6LKV - chains F and B of the 3 polymer chains in the assembly; structure by X-ray diffraction, 2.20 A resolution.

== Chain F ==
Name: Macrophage migration inhibitory factor
Source organism: Oncomelania hupensis
Reference sequence: A0A1U9W5E8 (A0A1U9W5E8_9CAEN); residues 1-131 here = UniProt positions 1-131
Sequence (141 residues; each row starts with the number of its first residue):
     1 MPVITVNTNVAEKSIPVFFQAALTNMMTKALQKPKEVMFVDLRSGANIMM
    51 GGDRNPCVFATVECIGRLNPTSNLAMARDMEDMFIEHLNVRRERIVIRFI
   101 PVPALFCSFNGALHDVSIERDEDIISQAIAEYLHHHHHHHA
Differences from the reference sequence: expression tag (132-141)

== Chain B ==
Name: Macrophage migration inhibitory factor
Source organism: Oncomelania hupensis
Reference sequence: A0A1U9W5E8 (A0A1U9W5E8_9CAEN); numbering as in UniProt (aligned over 1-131)
Sequence (140 residues; row label = number of the first residue in the row):
     1 MPVITVNTNVAEKSIPVFFQAALTNMMTKALQKPKEVMFVDLRSGANIMM
    51 GGDRNPCVFATVECIGRLNPTSNLAMARDMEDMFIEHLNVRRERIVIRFI
   101 PVPALFCSFNGALHDVSIERDEDIISQAIAEYLHHHHHHH
Differences from the reference sequence: expression tag (132-140)

== Interface between chain F and chain B ==
Pairs across the interface (60; chain F residue first):
  M1(F) with V96(B)
  V3(F) with F59(B), hydrophobic
  Q20(F) with N47(B), hydrogen bond (side chain-backbone); M49(B); R54(B), hydrogen bond
  A21(F) with M49(B)
  T24(F) with M49(B); G52(B)
  K35(F) with G51(B)
  E36(F) with M50(B); G51(B)
  M38(F) with M50(B); G51(B), hydrogen bond (backbone-backbone)
  F39(F) with I48(B), hydrophobic; M49(B); M50(B), hydrophobic; C57(B), hydrophobic; V58(B); F59(B), hydrophobic; V96(B), hydrophobic
  V40(F) with N47(B); I48(B); M49(B), hydrogen bond (backbone-backbone)
  D41(F) with N7(B); N47(B); I48(B)
  L42(F) with N47(B), hydrogen bond (backbone-backbone)
  R43(F) with N7(B), hydrogen bond; R43(B)
  E63(F) with F59(B); R98(B), salt bridge
  I100(F) with R98(B)
  V102(F) with R98(B)
  L105(F) with P70(B), hydrophobic; N73(B), hydrogen bond (backbone-side chain)
  F106(F) with L68(B); N73(B); R98(B); F99(B), hydrogen bond (backbone-backbone); P101(B), hydrophobic
  C107(F) with V96(B), hydrophobic; I97(B)
  S108(F) with A77(B); V96(B); I97(B), hydrogen bond (backbone-backbone)
  F109(F) with M50(B), hydrophobic; E93(B); I95(B); V96(B), hydrophobic
  N110(F) with E81(B); R92(B); E93(B), hydrogen bond (side chain-backbone); I95(B), hydrogen bond (backbone-backbone)
  G111(F) with L74(B); R78(B), hydrogen bond (backbone-side chain); E81(B), hydrogen bond (backbone-side chain); R92(B)
  A112(F) with L74(B), hydrophobic
  L113(F) with P70(B); L74(B), hydrophobic
Interface residues without a listed pair, chain F (27 interface residues in all): E12, V37
Interface residues without a listed pair, chain B (30 interface residues in all): A46, N69, R94

== Summary ==
The interface between chain F and chain B involves 27 residues on one side and 30 on the other; the contacts
include 13 hydrogen bonds and 1 salt bridge. Polar contacts include E63(F)-R98(B), Q20(F)-N47(B) and
Q20(F)-R54(B).
Here chain F is Macrophage migration inhibitory factor and chain B is Macrophage migration inhibitory factor,
both from Oncomelania hupensis. Entry 6LKV (Structural and functional insights into macrophage migration
inhibitory factor from Oncomelania hupensis, the intermediate host of ...) was determined by X-ray
diffraction, deposited together with 6LKW and 6LR3.
